PDB entry 6GL2 | X-ray diffraction, 1.96 A resolution | chain A

Chain A:
Name: Endoglucanase, family GH5
Source organism: Zobellia galactanivorans
Notes: EC 3.2.1.4
Reference sequence: G0L8Z3 (G0L8Z3_ZOBGA); residues 0-330 here correspond to UniProt positions 55-385 (UniProt number = residue number + 55)
Chain sequence (337 residues; each row starts with the number of its first residue; numbers below 1 keep their minus sign (His-6 is residue -6)):
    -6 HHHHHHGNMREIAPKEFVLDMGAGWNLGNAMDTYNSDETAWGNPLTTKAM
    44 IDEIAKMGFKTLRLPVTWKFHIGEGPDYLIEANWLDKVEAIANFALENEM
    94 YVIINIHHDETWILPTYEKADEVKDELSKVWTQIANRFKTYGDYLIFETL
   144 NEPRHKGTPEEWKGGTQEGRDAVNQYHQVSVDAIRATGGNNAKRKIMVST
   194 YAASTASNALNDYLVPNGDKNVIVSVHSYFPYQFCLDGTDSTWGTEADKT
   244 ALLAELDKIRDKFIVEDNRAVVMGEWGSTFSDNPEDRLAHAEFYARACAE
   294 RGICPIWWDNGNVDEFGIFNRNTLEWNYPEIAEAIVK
Not modelled in the structure: -6 to -1
Sequence notes: expression tag (-6 to -1)
From the paper describing this entry:
  - catalytic residues: Glu145, Glu268
  - mutagenesis - E268S: abolished catalytic activity

Overview:
From the paper: catalytic residues Glu145 and Glu268; E268S abolishes catalytic activity.
Chain A is Endoglucanase, family GH5 (Zobellia galactanivorans); the structure, Structure of ZgEngAGH5_4 wild
type at 1.2 Angstrom resolution, was determined by X-ray diffraction (same publication as 6GL0).
